9MJ9 - chains A and B of the 3 polymer chains in the assembly; structure by electron microscopy, 2.00 A resolution.

== Chain A (and B) ==
Protein: Fatty acid synthase
Source organism: Homo sapiens
Notes: EC 2.3.1.85, 2.3.1.38, 2.3.1.39, 2.3.1.41, 1.1.1.100, 4.2.1.59, 1.3.1.39, 3.1.2.14; chain B of this document is another copy of the same molecule, construct and numbering; everything in this record applies to it too
UniProt: P49327 (FAS_HUMAN); residue numbers follow UniProt; this construct covers 1-854
Chain sequence (854 residues; row label = number of the first residue in the row):
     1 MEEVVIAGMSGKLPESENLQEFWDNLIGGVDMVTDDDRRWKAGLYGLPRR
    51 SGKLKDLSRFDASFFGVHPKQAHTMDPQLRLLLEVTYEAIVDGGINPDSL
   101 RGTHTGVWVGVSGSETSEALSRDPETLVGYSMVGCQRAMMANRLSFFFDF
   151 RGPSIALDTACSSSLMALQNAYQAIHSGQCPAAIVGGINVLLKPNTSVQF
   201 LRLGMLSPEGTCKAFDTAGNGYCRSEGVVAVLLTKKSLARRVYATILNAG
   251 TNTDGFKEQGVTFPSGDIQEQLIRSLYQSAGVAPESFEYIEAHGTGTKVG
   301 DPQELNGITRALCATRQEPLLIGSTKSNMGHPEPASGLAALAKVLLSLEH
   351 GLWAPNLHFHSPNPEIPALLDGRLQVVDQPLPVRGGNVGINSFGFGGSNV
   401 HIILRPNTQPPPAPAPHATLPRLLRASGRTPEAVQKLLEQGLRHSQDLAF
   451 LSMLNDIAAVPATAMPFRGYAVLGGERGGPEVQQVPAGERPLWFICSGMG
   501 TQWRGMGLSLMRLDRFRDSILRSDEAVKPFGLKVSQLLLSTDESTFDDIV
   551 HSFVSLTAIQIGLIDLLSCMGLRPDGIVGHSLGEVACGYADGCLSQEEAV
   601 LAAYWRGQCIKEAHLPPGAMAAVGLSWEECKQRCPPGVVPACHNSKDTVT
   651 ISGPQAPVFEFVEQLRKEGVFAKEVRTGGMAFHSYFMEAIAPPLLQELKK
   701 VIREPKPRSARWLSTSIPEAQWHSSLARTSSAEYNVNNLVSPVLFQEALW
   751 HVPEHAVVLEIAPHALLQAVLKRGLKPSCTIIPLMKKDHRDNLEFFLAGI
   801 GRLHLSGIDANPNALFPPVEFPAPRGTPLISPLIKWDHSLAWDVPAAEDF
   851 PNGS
Reported in the primary citation:
  - catalytic residues: C161, H293, H331
  - catalytic residues: S581 (proposed by the authors, not directly observed)

== How chain A and chain B interact ==
Pairs across the interface (110):
  Y45(A) with P124(B)
  E118(A) with E118(B)
  S121(A) with K193(B), hydrogen bond; N195(B), hydrogen bond (backbone-side chain); Q199(B)
  R122(A) with N195(B); P851(B); N852(B); G853(B), hydrogen bond (backbone-backbone)
  D123(A) with G853(B)
  P124(A) with Y45(B); N195(B); V198(B); N852(B)
  E125(A) with R202(B)
  L127(A) with N195(B); V198(B), hydrophobic; Q199(B); R202(B), hydrogen bond (backbone-side chain)
  G129(A) with L203(B)
  S131(A) with Q199(B), hydrogen bond
  M132(A) with Q199(B); F200(B), hydrophobic; L203(B), hydrophobic
  Q136(A) with D158(B)
  R137(A) with R137(B); D158(B)
  A138(A) with D158(B), hydrogen bond (backbone-side chain); T159(B); A160(B)
  M139(A) with V261(B), hydrophobic
  N142(A) with G396(B); S398(B), hydrogen bond
  R143(A) with V261(B)
  S145(A) with G255(B)
  F146(A) with G255(B); F256(B); K257(B); G260(B); V261(B), hydrophobic
  D149(A) with G255(B); F256(B), hydrogen bond (side chain-backbone)
  F150(A) with T253(B); G255(B)
  R151(A) with N252(B); T253(B), hydrogen bond (backbone-backbone); D254(B), hydrogen bond (side chain-backbone); I268(B)
  G152(A) with N252(B); T253(B), hydrogen bond (backbone-side chain)
  P153(A) with T251(B)
  S154(A) with T159(B); T253(B); S398(B)
  I155(A) with T159(B)
  A156(A) with L157(B); D158(B), hydrogen bond (backbone-backbone)
  L157(A) with A156(B)
  D158(A) with Q136(B); R137(B); A138(B), hydrogen bond (side chain-backbone); A156(B), hydrogen bond (backbone-backbone)
  T159(A) with A138(B); S154(B); I155(B)
  A160(A) with A138(B)
  K193(A) with S121(B), hydrogen bond
  N195(A) with S121(B), hydrogen bond (side chain-backbone); R122(B); P124(B); L127(B)
  V198(A) with P124(B); L127(B), hydrophobic
  Q199(A) with S121(B); L127(B); S131(B), hydrogen bond; M132(B)
  F200(A) with M132(B), hydrophobic
  R202(A) with E125(B); L127(B), hydrogen bond (side chain-backbone)
  L203(A) with G129(B); M132(B), hydrophobic
  T251(A) with P153(B)
  N252(A) with R151(B); G152(B)
  T253(A) with F150(B); R151(B), hydrogen bond (backbone-backbone); G152(B), hydrogen bond (side chain-backbone); S154(B)
  D254(A) with R151(B), hydrogen bond (backbone-side chain)
  G255(A) with S145(B); F146(B); D149(B); F150(B)
  F256(A) with F146(B); D149(B), hydrogen bond (backbone-side chain)
  K257(A) with F146(B)
  G260(A) with F146(B)
  V261(A) with M139(B), hydrophobic; R143(B); F146(B), hydrophobic
  I268(A) with R151(B)
  G396(A) with N142(B)
  S398(A) with N142(B), hydrogen bond; S154(B)
  P851(A) with R122(B)
  N852(A) with R122(B); P124(B)
  G853(A) with R122(B), hydrogen bond (backbone-backbone); D123(B)
Interface residues without a listed pair, chain A (62 interface residues in all): R101, H104, S112, V128, V133, M166, N170, T262, F395
Interface residues without a listed pair, chain B (62 interface residues in all): R101, H104, S112, V128, V133, M166, N170, T262, F395

== In short ==
Chain A and chain B each contribute 62 residues to their interface, with 24 hydrogen bonds. Polar contacts
include S121(A)-K193(B), S121(A)-N195(B) and L127(A)-R202(B). From the paper: catalytic residues C161(A),
H293(A) and H331(A) among others.
Chain A and chain B are both Fatty acid synthase (Homo sapiens); the structure, Condensing wing of FASN with
phosphopantetheine-modified partial ACP, was determined by electron microscopy together with 9B7Z and 9B80
from the same study.
